1DSF - chains L and H; structure by X-ray diffraction, 2.00 A resolution.

== Chain L ==
Molecule: Anticancer antibody B1
From: Mus musculus
Notes: fragment: fv; engineered mutation(s): CHAIN L, A100C, CHAIN H, R44C; antibody fragment or engineered binder
Chain sequence (112 residues; row label = number of the first residue in the row; a row labelled like 27A-27E holds insertion residues (27A, then the next letters in order)):
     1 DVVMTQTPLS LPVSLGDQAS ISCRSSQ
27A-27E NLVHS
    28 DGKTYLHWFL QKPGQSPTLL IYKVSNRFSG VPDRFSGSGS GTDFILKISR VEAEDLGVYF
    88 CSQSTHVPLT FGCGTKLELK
Cystine bridges: Cys-23/Cys-88
Construct notes: conflict Asn-27A (Ser28 in B41940), Asp-28 (Asn33 in B41940), Lys-30 (Asn35 in B41940), Phe-36 (Tyr41 in B41940), Thr-45 (Lys50 in B41940), Ile-72 (Thr77 in B41940), Cys-100 (Ala105 in B41940)

== Chain H ==
Molecule: Anticancer antibody B1
From: Mus musculus
Notes: fragment: fv; engineered mutation(s): CHAIN L, A100C, CHAIN H, R44C; antibody fragment or engineered binder
Chain sequence (119 residues; row label = number of the first residue in the row; a row labelled like 82A-82C holds insertion residues (82A, then the next letters in order)):
     3 QLVESGGGLV KPGGSLKLSC AASGFIFSDN YMYWVRQTPE KCLEWVATIS
   52A D
    53 GGTYIDYSDS VKGRFTISRD NAKNNLYLQM
82A-82C SSL
    83 RSEDTGMYYC GRSPIYYD
100A-100D YAPF
   101 TYWGQGTLVT VSA
Cystine bridges: Cys-22/Cys-92

== Chain L / chain H interface ==
Contacting residue pairs (32; chain L residue first):
  Lys-30(L) with Asp-100(H), salt bridge
  His-34(L) with Tyr-100A(H); Ala-100B(H); Pro-100C(H)
  Phe-36(L) with Pro-100C(H); Phe-100D(H); Trp-103(H)
  Gln-38(L) with Gln-39(H), hydrogen bond; Tyr-91(H)
  Ser-43(L) with Tyr-91(H); Gly-104(H), hydrogen bond (side chain-backbone); Gln-105(H)
  Pro-44(L) with Trp-103(H)
  Leu-46(L) with Ala-100B(H), hydrophobic; Thr-101(H)
  Tyr-49(L) with Asp-100(H); Tyr-100A(H); Ala-100B(H), hydrophobic
  Lys-50(L) with Asp-100(H), salt bridge
  Phe-55(L) with Thr-101(H); Tyr-102(H)
  Phe-87(L) with Gln-39(H); Lys-43(H); Leu-45(H), hydrophobic
  Ser-91(L) with Pro-100C(H)
  Val-94(L) with Asp-58(H)
  Pro-95(L) with Trp-47(H), hydrophobic
  Leu-96(L) with Trp-47(H); Phe-100D(H), hydrophobic
  Phe-98(L) with Leu-45(H); Phe-100D(H), hydrophobic
  Cys-100(L) with Cys-44(H), disulfide
Other interface residues (no listed pair), chain L (23 interface residues in all): Tyr-32, Gln-42, Val-85, Ser-89, Gly-99, Lys-103
Other interface residues (no listed pair), chain H (20 interface residues in all): Val-37, Glu-46, Asp-61
Disulfides between the chains: Cys-100(L)/Cys-44(H)

== Summary ==
23 residues of chain L and 20 residues of chain H are in contact, with 1 disulfide bond, 2 hydrogen bonds and
2 salt bridges. Polar contacts include Lys-30(L)/Asp-100(H), Lys-50(L)/Asp-100(H) and Gln-38(L)/Gln-39(H).
Chain L is Anticancer antibody B1 and chain H is Anticancer antibody B1, both from Mus musculus; the
structure, The crystal structure of the disulfide-stabilized fv fragment of anticancer antibody B1:
conformational influence of an ..., was determined by X-ray diffraction.
